Entry 5XV1 (X-ray diffraction, 2.51 A resolution); this record covers chains A and B.

# Chain A
Name: Autophagy-related protein 13
From: Homo sapiens
Reference sequence: O75143 (ATG13_HUMAN); numbering as in UniProt (aligned over 1-190)
Chain sequence (190 residues; row label = number of the first residue in the row):
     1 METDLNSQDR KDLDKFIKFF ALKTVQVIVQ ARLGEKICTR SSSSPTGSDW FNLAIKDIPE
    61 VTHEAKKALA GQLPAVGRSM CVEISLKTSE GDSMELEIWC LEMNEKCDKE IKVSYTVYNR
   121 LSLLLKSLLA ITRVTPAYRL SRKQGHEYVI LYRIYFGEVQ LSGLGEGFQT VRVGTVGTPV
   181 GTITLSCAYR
Not modelled in the structure: 1-5, 112-113, 145-146
UniProt features mapped onto this chain:
  - region: Ser-127 to Val-134 (Important for interaction with ATG101)
  - modified residue: Met-1 (N-acetylmethionine)
  - mutagenesis: Ser-127 (S127H: Abolishes interaction with ATG101; when associated with D-133), Ile-131 (I131D: Decreases interaction with ATG101; when associated with D-134), Arg-133 (R133D: Abolishes interaction with ATG101; when associated with H-127), Val-134 (V134D: Decreases interaction with ATG101; when associated with D-131)

# Chain B
Name: Autophagy-related protein 101
From: Homo sapiens
Reference sequence: Q9BSB4 (ATGA1_HUMAN); numbering as in UniProt (aligned over 1-218)
Chain sequence (218 residues; each row starts with the number of its first residue):
     1 MNCRSEVLEV SVEGRQVEEA MLAVLHTVLL HRSTGKFHYA AAGTYSIGTV GTQDVDCDFI
    61 DFTYVRVSSE ELDRALRKVV GEFKDALRNS GGDGLGQMSL EFYQKKKSRW PFSDECIPWE
   121 VWTVKVHVVA LATEQERQIC REKVGEKLCE KIINIVEVMN RHEYLPKMPT QSEVDNVFDT
   181 GLRDVQPYLY KISFQITDAL GTSVTTTMRR LIKDTLAL
Not modelled in the structure: 212-218
Differences from the reference sequence: engineered mutation Ala-40 (Lys in Q9BSB4), Ala-41 (Lys in Q9BSB4), Ala-42 (Glu in Q9BSB4)
UniProt features mapped onto this chain:
  - region: Ile-152 to Val-156 (Important for interaction with ATG13)
  - mutagenesis: His-31 (H31S: Impairs interaction with ATG13; when associated with R-54), Asp-54 (D54R: Impairs interaction with ATG13; when associated with S-31), Ile-152 (I152D: Abolishes interaction with ATG13; when associated with D-153 and D-156), Ile-153 (I153D: Abolishes interaction with ATG13; when associated with D-152 and D-156), Val-156 (V156D: Abolishes interaction with ATG13; when associated with D-152 and D-152)

# Interface between chain A and chain B
Residue-residue contacts (49; chain A residue first):
  Lys-36(A) / Asp-54(B)
  Lys-36(A) / Asp-56(B)  salt bridge
  Ile-37(A) / Gln-53(B)
  Ile-37(A) / Asp-54(B)  hydrogen bond (backbone-side chain)
  Cys-38(A) / Thr-52(B)
  Cys-38(A) / Gln-53(B)
  Thr-39(A) / Gly-51(B)
  Thr-39(A) / Thr-52(B)  hydrogen bond (backbone-backbone)
  Thr-39(A) / Ser-68(B)  hydrogen bond (backbone-side chain)
  Arg-40(A) / Gly-51(B)
  Ser-41(A) / Thr-49(B)
  Ser-41(A) / Val-50(B)
  Ser-41(A) / Gly-51(B)  hydrogen bond (side chain-backbone)
  Ser-41(A) / Asp-184(B)  hydrogen bond (side chain-backbone)
  Ser-42(A) / Gly-48(B)
  Ser-42(A) / Thr-49(B)  hydrogen bond (backbone-backbone)
  Pro-45(A) / Ile-47(B)
  Pro-45(A) / Thr-49(B)
  Asp-49(A) / Thr-49(B)  hydrogen bond
  Asn-52(A) / Ile-47(B)
  Asn-52(A) / Gly-48(B)
  Asn-52(A) / Thr-49(B)
  Asn-52(A) / Val-50(B)  hydrogen bond (backbone-backbone)
  Leu-53(A) / Thr-49(B)
  Leu-53(A) / Val-50(B)
  Ala-54(A) / Thr-49(B)
  Ala-54(A) / Val-50(B)  hydrogen bond (backbone-backbone)
  Leu-123(A) / His-31(B)
  Lys-126(A) / Leu-30(B)
  Lys-126(A) / Ser-33(B)  hydrogen bond (side chain-backbone)
  Ser-127(A) / His-31(B)  hydrogen bond
  Ser-127(A) / Val-156(B)
  Leu-129(A) / Thr-52(B)
  Leu-129(A) / Val-65(B)
  Ile-131(A) / Ile-153(B)  hydrophobic
  Ile-131(A) / Val-156(B)  hydrophobic
  Arg-133(A) / Asp-54(B)  salt bridge
  Arg-133(A) / Val-65(B)
  Val-134(A) / Phe-62(B)  hydrophobic
  Val-134(A) / Cys-149(B)  hydrogen bond (backbone-side chain)
  Val-134(A) / Ile-152(B)  hydrophobic
  Val-134(A) / Ile-153(B)  hydrophobic
  Tyr-138(A) / Thr-63(B)
  Arg-142(A) / Asp-56(B)  salt bridge
  Arg-142(A) / Thr-63(B)
  Val-171(A) / Ile-153(B)  hydrophobic
  Val-173(A) / Val-156(B)
  Val-173(A) / Asn-160(B)
  Gly-174(A) / Asn-160(B)
Also at the interface, not in a pair above, chain A (28 interface residues in all): Ser-43, Arg-120, Ala-130, Arg-172
Also at the interface, not in a pair above, chain B (26 interface residues in all): Arg-32, Thr-34, Glu-157, Glu-163

# Overview
28 residues of chain A and 26 residues of chain B are in contact, with 12 hydrogen bonds and 3 salt bridges.
Among the polar pairs are Lys-36(A)/Asp-56(B), Arg-133(A)/Asp-54(B) and Arg-142(A)/Asp-56(B). From UniProt: 4
mutagenesis sites on chain A; 5 mutagenesis sites on chain B.
Here chain A is Autophagy-related protein 13 and chain B is Autophagy-related protein 101, both from Homo
sapiens. Entry 5XV1 (Crystal structure of ATG101-ATG13HORMA) was determined by X-ray diffraction.
